5Y4S - chain A; structure by X-ray diffraction, 3.40 A resolution.

# Chain A
Molecule: Chemotaxis protein methyltransferase 1
Organism: Pseudomonas aeruginosa str. PAO1
Notes: EC 2.1.1.80
Reference sequence: O87131 (CHER1_PSEAE); residues 2-274 here = UniProt positions 2-274
Amino-acid sequence (294 residues; numbered -19 to 274; the number before each row is that of its first residue; numbers below 1 keep their minus sign (Met-19 is residue -19)):
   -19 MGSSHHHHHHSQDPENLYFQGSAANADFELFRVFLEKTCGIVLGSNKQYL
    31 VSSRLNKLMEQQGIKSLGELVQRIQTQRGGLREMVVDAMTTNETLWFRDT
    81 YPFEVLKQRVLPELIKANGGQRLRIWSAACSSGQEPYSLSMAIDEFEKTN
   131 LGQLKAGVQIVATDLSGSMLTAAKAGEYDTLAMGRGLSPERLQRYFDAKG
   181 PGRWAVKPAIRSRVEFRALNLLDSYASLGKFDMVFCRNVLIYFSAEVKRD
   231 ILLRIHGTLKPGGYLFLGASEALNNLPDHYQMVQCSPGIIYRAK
Not modelled in the structure: -19 to 4
Construct notes: expression tag (-19 to 1)
From the paper describing this entry:
  - catalytic residues: Asp144, Tyr222 (by similarity / conservation)

# Overview
The paper reports catalytic residues Asp144 and Tyr222.
Chain A is Chemotaxis protein methyltransferase 1 (Pseudomonas aeruginosa str. PAO1); the structure, Structure
of a methyltransferase complex, was determined by X-ray diffraction.
